8VY4 - chains A and C of the 3 polymer chains in the assembly; structure by X-ray diffraction, 1.70 A resolution.

[Chain A]
Protein: Fab Heavy Chain
Source organism: Mus musculus
Notes: antibody fragment or engineered binder
Amino-acid sequence (224 residues; numbered 1 to 224; the number before each row is that of its first residue):
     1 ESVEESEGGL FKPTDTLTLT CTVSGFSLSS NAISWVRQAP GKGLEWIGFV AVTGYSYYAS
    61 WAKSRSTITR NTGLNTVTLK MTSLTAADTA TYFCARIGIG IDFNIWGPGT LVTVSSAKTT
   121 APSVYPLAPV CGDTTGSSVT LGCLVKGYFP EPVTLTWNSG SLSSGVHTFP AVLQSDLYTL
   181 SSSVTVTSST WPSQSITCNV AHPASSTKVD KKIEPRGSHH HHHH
Unresolved in the structure: 217-224
Cystine bridges: C21-C94, C143-C198
Modified / non-standard residues: E1 (pyroglutamic acid; PCA)

[Chain C]
Protein: Pca-asp-gly-asn-glu-glu-met
Source organism: Homo sapiens
Amino-acid sequence (7 residues; row label = number of the first residue in the row):
     1 EDGNEEM
Modified / non-standard residues: E1 (pyroglutamic acid; PCA)

[Interface between chain A and chain C]
Residue-residue contacts - 15 pairs, chain A then chain C:
  A32(A) with E1(C)
  F49(A) with E1(C); G3(C)
  A51(A) with D2(C); G3(C)
  V52(A) with D2(C), hydrogen bond (backbone-backbone); N4(C)
  Y57(A) with G3(C)
  R96(A) with E1(C), hydrogen bond (side chain-backbone); D2(C), salt bridge
  I97(A) with E1(C)
  G98(A) with E1(C)
  I99(A) with E1(C)
  G100(A) with E1(C)
  I101(A) with E1(C)
Also at the interface, not in a pair above, chain A (12 interface residues in all): T53

[In short]
12 residues of chain A and 4 residues of chain C are in contact, with 2 hydrogen bonds and 1 salt bridge.
Among the polar pairs are R96(A)-D2(C), R96(A)-E1(C) and V52(A)-D2(C).
Chain A is Fab Heavy Chain (Mus musculus) and chain C is Pca-asp-gly-asn-glu-glu-met (Homo sapiens); the
structure, Engineering a Tumor-Selective Prodrug T Cell Engager Bispecific Antibody for Safer Immunotherapy,
was determined by X-ray diffraction.
